8USW - chains A and D of the 4 polymer chains in the assembly; structure by electron microscopy, 4.23 A resolution (low resolution: residue-level contacts below are approximate; hydrogen-bond / salt-bridge calls are withheld).

# Chain A
Name: Glutamate receptor ionotropic, NMDA 1
From: Homo sapiens
Reference sequence: P35439 (NMDZ1_RAT); residue numbers follow UniProt; this construct covers 1-847
Amino-acid sequence (847 residues; each row starts with the number of its first residue):
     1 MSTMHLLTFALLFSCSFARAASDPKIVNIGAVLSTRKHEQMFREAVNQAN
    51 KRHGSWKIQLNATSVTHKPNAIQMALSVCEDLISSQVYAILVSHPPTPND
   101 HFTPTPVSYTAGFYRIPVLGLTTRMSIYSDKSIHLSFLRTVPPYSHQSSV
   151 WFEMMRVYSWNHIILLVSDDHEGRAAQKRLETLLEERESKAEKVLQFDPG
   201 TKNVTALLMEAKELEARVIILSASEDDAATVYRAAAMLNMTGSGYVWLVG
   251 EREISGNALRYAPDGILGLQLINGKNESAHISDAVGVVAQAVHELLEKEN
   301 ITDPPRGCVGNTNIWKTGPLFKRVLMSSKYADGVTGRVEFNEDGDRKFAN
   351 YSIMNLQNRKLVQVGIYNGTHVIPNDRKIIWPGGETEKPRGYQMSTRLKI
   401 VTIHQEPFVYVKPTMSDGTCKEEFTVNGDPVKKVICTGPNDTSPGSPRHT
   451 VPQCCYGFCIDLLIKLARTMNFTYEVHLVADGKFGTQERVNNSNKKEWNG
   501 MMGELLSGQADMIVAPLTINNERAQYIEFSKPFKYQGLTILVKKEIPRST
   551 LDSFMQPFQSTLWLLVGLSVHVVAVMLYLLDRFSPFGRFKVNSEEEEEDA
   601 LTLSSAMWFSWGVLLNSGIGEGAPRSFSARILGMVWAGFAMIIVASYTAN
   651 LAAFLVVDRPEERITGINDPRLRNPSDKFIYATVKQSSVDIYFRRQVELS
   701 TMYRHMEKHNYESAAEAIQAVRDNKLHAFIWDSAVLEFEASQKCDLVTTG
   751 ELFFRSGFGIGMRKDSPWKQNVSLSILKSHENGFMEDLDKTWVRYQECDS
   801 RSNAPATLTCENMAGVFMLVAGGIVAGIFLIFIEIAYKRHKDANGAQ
Unresolved in the structure: 1-24, 580-627, 799-847
Disulfides: C420-C454, C436-C455, C744-C798
Differences from the reference sequence: conflict S22 (Cys in P35439), S159 (Asn in P35439), K212 (Arg in P35439), L267 (Ile in P35439), V657 (Leu in P35439), C810 (Phe in P35439), N844 (Arg in P35439), G845 (Arg in P35439), A846 (Lys in P35439)
Ligand contacts: DQC (7-nitro-2,3-dioxo-1,2,3,4-tetrahydroquinoxaline-6-carbonitrile): Q405, F408, F484, P516, L517, T518, R523, S688, W731, D732, A734, V735, F758
Curated features (UniProtKB/Swiss-Prot):
  - region: L603 to P624 (Pore-forming)
  - binding site (glycine): P516, T518, R523, S688, D732
  - glycosylation (N-linked (GlcNAc...) asparagine): N61, N203, N239, N276, N300, N350, N368, N440, N471, N491, N674, N771

# Chain D
Name: Glutamate receptor ionotropic, NMDA 3A
From: Homo sapiens
Reference sequence: Q8TCU5 (NMD3A_HUMAN); residue numbers follow UniProt; this construct covers 38-967
Amino-acid sequence (939 residues; numbered 38 to 976; the number before each row is that of its first residue):
    38 CQILKRIGHAVRVGAVHLQPWTTAPRAASRAPDDSRAGAQRDEPEPGTRR
    88 SPAPSPGARWLGSTLHGRGPPGSRKPGEGARAEALWPRDALLFAVDNLNR
   138 VEGLLPYNLSLEVVMAIEAGLGDLPLLPFSSPSSPWSSDPFSFLQSVCHT
   188 VVVQGVSALLAFPQSQGEMMELDLVSLVLHIPVISIVRHEFPRESQNPLH
   238 LQLSLENSLSSDADVTVSILTMNNWYNFSLLLCQEDWNITDFLLLTQNNS
   288 KFHLGSIINITANLPSTQDLLSFLQIQLESIKNSTPTVVMFGCDMESIRR
   338 IFEITTQFGVMPPELRWVLGDSQNVEELRTEGLPLGLIAHGKTTQSVFEH
   388 YVQDAMELVARAVATATMIQPELALIPSTMNCMEVETTNLTSGQYLSRFL
   438 ANTTFRGLSGSIRVKGSTIVSSENNFFIWNLQHDPMGKPMWTRLGSWQGG
   488 KIVMDYGIWPEQAQRHKTHFQHPSKLHLRVVTLIEHPFVFTREVDDEGLC
   538 PAGQLCLDPMTNDSSTLDSLFSSLHSSNDTVPIKFKKCCYGYCIDLLEKI
   588 AEDMNFDFDLYIVGDGKYGAWKNGHWTGLVGDLLRGTAHMAVTSFSINTA
   638 RSQVIDFTSPFFSTSLGILVRTRDTAAPIGAFMWPLHWCMWLGIFVALHI
   688 TAVFLTLYEWKSPFGLTPKGRNRSKVFSFSSALNICYALLFGRTVAIKPP
   738 KCWTGRFLMNLWAIFCMFCLSTYTANLAAVMVGEKIYEELSGIHDPKLHH
   788 PSQGFRFGTVRESSAEDYVRQSFPEMHEYMRRYNVPATPDGVEYLKNDPE
   838 KLDAFIMDKALLDYEVSIDADCKLLTVGKPFAIEGYGIGLPPNSPLTANI
   888 SELISQYKSHGFMDMLHDKWYRVVPCGKRSFAVTETLQMGIKHFSGLFVL
   938 LCIGFGLSILTTIGEHIVYRLLLPRIKNKSTETSQVAPA
Unresolved in the structure: 57-123, 494-510, 663-739, 914-925, 956-976
Disulfides: C537-C575, C543-C576, C859-C913
Differences from the reference sequence: conflict C676 (Thr in Q8TCU5); expression tag (968-976)

# Chain A / chain D interface
Residue-residue contacts (9; chain A residue first):
  Y535(A) with S650(D); I870(D)
  L777(A) with I634(D)
  K778(A) with T636(D)
  H780(A) with I870(D)
  E781(A) with I870(D)
  E786(A) with H781(D); Y805(D)
  R794(A) with K866(D)
Other interface residues (no listed pair), chain A (15 interface residues in all): N521, L651, A652, L655, R755, L774, G783, D789
Other interface residues (no listed pair), chain D (13 interface residues in all): N635, S639, A762, Q808, A869, S896

# Overview
15 residues of chain A face 13 of chain D across their interface. Ligands of chain A: compound DQC. UniProt
lists 5 glycine-binding residues on chain A.
Here chain A is Glutamate receptor ionotropic, NMDA 1 and chain D is Glutamate receptor ionotropic, NMDA 3A,
both from Homo sapiens. Entry 8USW (CNQX-bound GluN1a-3A NMDA receptor) was determined by electron microscopy
together with 8USX and 8UUE from the same study.
